Entry 2GLI (X-ray diffraction, 2.60 A resolution); this record covers chains D and A of the 3 polymer chains in the assembly.

[Chain D]
Molecule: 21-nt DNA strand
Sequence (21 nucleotides; each row starts with the number of its first residue):
     1 ACGTGGACCA CCCAAGACGA A

[Chain A]
Name: Protein (five-finger gli)
Source organism: Homo sapiens
Reference sequence: P08151 (GLI1_HUMAN); aligned to UniProt positions 232-386 over residues 103-257 (the alignment contains insertions or deletions, so no single offset holds)
Chain sequence (155 residues; numbered 103 to 257; the number before each row is that of its first residue):
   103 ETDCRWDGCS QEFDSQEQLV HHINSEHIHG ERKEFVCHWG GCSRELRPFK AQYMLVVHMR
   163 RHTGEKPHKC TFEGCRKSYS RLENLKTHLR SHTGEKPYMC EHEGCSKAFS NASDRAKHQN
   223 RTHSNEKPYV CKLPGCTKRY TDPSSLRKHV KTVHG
Ion coordination: Co2+ site 1: Cys106, Cys111, His124, His129; Co2+ site 2: Cys139, Cys144, His160, His164; Co2+ site 3: Cys172, Cys177, His190, His194; Co2+ site 4: Cys202, Cys207, His220, His225; Co2+ site 5: Cys233, Cys238, His251, His256

[Interface between chain D and chain A]
Pairs across the interface (34; chain D residue first):
  DG5(D) - Lys250(A)  base contact
  DG6(D) - Lys240(A)  phosphate contact
  DG6(D) - Tyr242(A)  hydrogen bond to the phosphate
  DG6(D) - Ser247(A)  sugar contact
  DG6(D) - Lys250(A)  hydrogen bond to the base
  DA7(D) - Lys229(A)  salt bridge to the phosphate
  DA7(D) - Tyr242(A)  phosphate contact
  DA7(D) - Thr243(A)  hydrogen bond to the phosphate
  DA7(D) - Ser247(A)  hydrogen bond to the base
  DC8(D) - Thr224(A)  hydrogen bond to the phosphate
  DC8(D) - Asp244(A)  hydrogen bond to the base
  DC8(D) - Ser247(A)  base contact
  DC9(D) - Lys209(A)  phosphate contact
  DC9(D) - His220(A)  salt bridge to the phosphate
  DC9(D) - Asp244(A)  hydrogen bond to the base
  DC9(D) - Ser246(A)  base contact
  DA10(D) - Phe211(A)  phosphate contact
  DC11(D) - Asp216(A)  base contact
  DC12(D) - Lys179(A)  salt bridge to the phosphate
  DC12(D) - Tyr181(A)  hydrogen bond to the phosphate
  DC13(D) - Lys168(A)  salt bridge to the phosphate
  DC13(D) - Tyr181(A)  phosphate contact
  DC13(D) - Arg183(A)  phosphate contact
  DC13(D) - Asn186(A)  sugar contact
  DA14(D) - Arg163(A)  sugar contact
  DA14(D) - Arg183(A)  salt bridge to the phosphate
  DA15(D) - Arg146(A)  salt bridge to the phosphate
  DA15(D) - Phe151(A)  phosphate contact
  DA15(D) - Lys152(A)  phosphate contact
  DA15(D) - His160(A)  salt bridge to the phosphate
  DA15(D) - Arg163(A)  salt bridge to the phosphate
  DA15(D) - Arg183(A)  salt bridge to the phosphate
  DG16(D) - Arg146(A)  salt bridge to the phosphate
  DG16(D) - Lys152(A)  salt bridge to the phosphate
Also at the interface, not in a pair above, chain A (29 interface residues in all): Ser182, Ser215, Lys219, Arg223, Arg241, His251

[In short]
The interface between chain D and chain A involves 12 residues on one side and 29 on the other, with 8
hydrogen bonds and 11 salt bridges. Polar contacts include DG6(D)-Lys250(A), DA7(D)-Ser247(A) and
DC8(D)-Asp244(A). Cys106(A), Cys111(A), His124(A) and His129(A) coordinate Co2+ site 1.
Chain D is a 21-nt DNA strand and chain A is Protein (five-finger gli) (Homo sapiens); the structure,
Five-finger gli/DNA complex, was determined by X-ray diffraction.
